Entry 8YPZ (X-ray diffraction, 3.00 A resolution); this record covers chains D and F of the 6 polymer chains in the assembly.

Chain D (and F):
Molecule: Ribose-phosphate pyrophosphokinase 1
From: Homo sapiens
Notes: EC 2.7.6.1; chain F of this document is another copy of the same molecule, construct and numbering; everything in this record applies to it too
UniProt: P60891 (PRPS1_HUMAN); residues 2-318 here = UniProt positions 2-318
Chain sequence (318 residues; numbered 1 to 318; the number before each row is that of its first residue):
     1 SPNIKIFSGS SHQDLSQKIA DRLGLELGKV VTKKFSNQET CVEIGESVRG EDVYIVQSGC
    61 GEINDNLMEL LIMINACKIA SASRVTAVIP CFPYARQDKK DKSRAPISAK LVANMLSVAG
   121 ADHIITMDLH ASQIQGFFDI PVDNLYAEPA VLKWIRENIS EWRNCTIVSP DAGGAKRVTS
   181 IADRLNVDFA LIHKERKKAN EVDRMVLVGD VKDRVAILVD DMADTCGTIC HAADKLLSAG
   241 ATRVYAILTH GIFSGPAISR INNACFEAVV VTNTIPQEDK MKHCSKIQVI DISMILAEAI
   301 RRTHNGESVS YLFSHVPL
Not modelled in the structure: 1-2, 195-203, 306-318 (chain F: 194-203)
Differences from the reference sequence: expression tag (1)
UniProt features mapped onto this chain:
  - region: K212 to G227 (Binding of phosphoribosylpyrophosphate)
  - binding site (ATP): R96 to D101, H130
  - binding site (Mg(2+)): D128, H130, D139, D143
  - natural variant: S16 (S16P: Found in patients with phosphoribosyl pyrophosphate synthetase I deficiency), E43 (E43D: In CMTX5), D52 (D52H: In PRPS1 superactivity), D65 (D65N: In DFNX1), A87 (A87T: In DFNX1), N114 (N114S: In PRPS1 superactivity), M115 (M115T: In CMTX5), L129 (L129I: In PRPS1 superactivity), Q133 (Q133P: In ARTS), V142 (V142L: Found in a patient with an intermediate phenotype between ARTS and PRPS1 superactivity), L152 (L152P: In ARTS), D183 (D183H: In PRPS1 superactivity), 7 further natural variant entries in UniProt
  - mutagenesis: S132 (S132A: Reduces catalytic activity; S132F: No effect on catalytic activity), N144 (N144H: No effect on catalytic activity), Y146 (Y146F: No effect on catalytic activity; Y146M: Reduces catalytic activity)
Small-molecule neighbours:
  - AMP-CPP (APC; diphosphomethylphosphonic acid adenosyl ester), molecule 1: F35, N37, E39
  - AMP-CPP (APC), molecule 2: R96, Q97, D98, K99, D101, K102, H130, D224
  - GDP (guanosine-5'-diphosphate), molecule 1: S47, R49, I79, A80
  - GDP, molecule 2: K100, D101, K102, S103, R104
  - GDP, molecule 3: Q135, D143, N144, L145, Y146, R302
What the authors report for this chain:
  - mutagenesis - R96A: abolished catalytic activity (proposed by the authors, not directly observed)

How chain D and chain F interact:
Residue-residue contacts - 8 pairs, chain D then chain F:
  R49(D) - T303(F)
  R49(D) - G306(F)
  R49(D) - E307(F)  hydrogen bond (side chain-backbone)
  R49(D) - V309(F)
  K78(D) - D139(F)
  I79(D) - P141(F)
  S81(D) - H123(F)
  S81(D) - P141(F)
Also at the interface, not in a pair above, chain F (9 interface residues in all): I140, D143

Summary:
4 residues of chain D and 9 residues of chain F are in contact, with 1 hydrogen bond. The hydrogen-bonded pair
is R49(D)-E307(F). Ligands of chain D: 3 copies of GDP and AMP-CPP. From the paper: R96A of chain D abolishes
catalytic activity.
Both chains are Ribose-phosphate pyrophosphokinase 1 (Homo sapiens). Entry 8YPZ (Crystal strcture of human
phosphoribosyl pyrophosphate synthetase 1 (PRPS1) in complex with GDP) was determined by X-ray diffraction,
deposited together with 8YPY and 8YQ0.
